Entry 7L70 (electron microscopy, 2.80 A resolution); this record covers chains C and G of the 10 polymer chains in the assembly.

== Chain C ==
Protein: Translation initiation factor eIF-2B subunit beta
From: Homo sapiens
UniProt: P49770 (EI2BB_HUMAN); numbering as in UniProt (aligned over 2-351)
Chain sequence (368 residues; each row starts with the number of its first residue; numbers below 1 keep their minus sign (Met-16 is residue -16)):
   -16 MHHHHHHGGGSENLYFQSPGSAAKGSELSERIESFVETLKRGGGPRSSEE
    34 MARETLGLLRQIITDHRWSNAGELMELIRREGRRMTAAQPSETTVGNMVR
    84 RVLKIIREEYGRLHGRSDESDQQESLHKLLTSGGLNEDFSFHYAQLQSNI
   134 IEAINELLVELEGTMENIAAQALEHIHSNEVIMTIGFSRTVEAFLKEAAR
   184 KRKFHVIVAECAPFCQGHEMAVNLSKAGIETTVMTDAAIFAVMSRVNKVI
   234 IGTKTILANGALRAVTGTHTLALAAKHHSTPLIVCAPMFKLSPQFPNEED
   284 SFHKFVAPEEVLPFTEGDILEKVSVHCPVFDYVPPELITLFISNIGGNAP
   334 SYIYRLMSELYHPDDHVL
Disordered / not traced: -16 to 7, 99-124
Construct notes: initiating methionine (-16); expression tag (-15 to 1)
Curated features (UniProtKB/Swiss-Prot):
  - natural variant: Val85 (V85E: In VWM2), Ala127 (A127V: Found in a patient with Rett syndrome-like phenotype; uncertain significance), Ser171 (S171F: In VWM2), Pro196 (P196S: In VWM2), Gly200 (G200V: In VWM2), Glu213 (E213G: In VWM2), Cys268 (C268Y: In VWM2), Lys273 (K273R: In VWM2), Val316 (V316D: In VWM2), Gly329 (G329V: In VWM2)
What the authors report for this chain:
  - conformationally variable residues (side-chain flip): His188

== Chain G ==
Protein: Translation initiation factor eIF-2B subunit alpha
From: Homo sapiens
UniProt: Q14232 (EI2BA_HUMAN); numbering as in UniProt (aligned over 2-305)
Chain sequence (322 residues; each row starts with the number of its first residue; numbers below 1 keep their minus sign (Met-16 is residue -16)):
   -16 MHHHHHHGGGSENLYFQSDDKELIEYFKSQMKEDPDMASAVAAIRTLLEF
    34 LKRDKGETIQGLRANLTSAIETLCGVDSSVAVSSGGELFLRFISLASLEY
    84 SDYSKCKKIMIERGELFLRRISLSRNKIADLCHTFIKDGATILTHAYSRV
   134 VLRVLEAAVAAKKRFSVYVTESQPDLSGKKMAKALCHLNVPVTVVLDAAV
   184 GYIMEKADLVIVGAEGVVENGGIINKIGTNQMAVCAKAQNKPFYVVAESF
   234 KFVRLFPLNQQDVPDKFKYKADTLKVAQTGQDLKEEHPWVDYTAPSLITL
   284 LFTDLGVLTPSAVSDELIKLYL
Disordered / not traced: -16 to 8, 37-42, 78-86, 253-269
Construct notes: initiating methionine (-16); expression tag (-15 to 1)

== How chain C and chain G interact ==
Residue-residue contacts (11):
  Asn242(C) with Leu283(G)
  Phe278(C) with Phe118(G), hydrophobic; Val290(G)
  Pro279(C) with Phe118(G)
  Asn280(C) with Thr117(G); Phe118(G)
  Glu281(C) with Thr117(G); Lys120(G), salt bridge
  Ser334(C) with Ser294(G), hydrogen bond (backbone-side chain)
  Tyr337(C) with Ser294(G); Asp298(G), hydrogen bond
Other interface residues (no listed pair), chain C (8 interface residues in all): Arg338
Other interface residues (no listed pair), chain G (11 interface residues in all): Ile119, Thr292, Ala295, Lys302

== In short ==
The interface between chain C and chain G involves 8 residues on one side and 11 on the other, with 2 hydrogen
bonds and 1 salt bridge. Polar pairs include Glu281(C)-Lys120(G), Ser334(C)-Ser294(G) and Tyr337(C)-Asp298(G).
From the paper: conformational variability at His188(C).
Here chain C is Translation initiation factor eIF-2B subunit beta and chain G is Translation initiation factor
eIF-2B subunit alpha, both from Homo sapiens. Entry 7L70 (The eukaryotic translation initiation factor 2B from
Homo sapiens in its apo form) was determined by electron microscopy, deposited together with 7L7G.
